Entry 5TI2 (X-ray diffraction, 1.65 A resolution); this record covers chain A.

== Chain A ==
Name: Bromodomain-containing protein 4
From: Homo sapiens
UniProt: O60885 (BRD4_HUMAN), isoform O60885-3; residue numbers follow UniProt; this construct covers 44-168
Sequence (127 residues; numbered 42 to 168; the number before each row is that of its first residue):
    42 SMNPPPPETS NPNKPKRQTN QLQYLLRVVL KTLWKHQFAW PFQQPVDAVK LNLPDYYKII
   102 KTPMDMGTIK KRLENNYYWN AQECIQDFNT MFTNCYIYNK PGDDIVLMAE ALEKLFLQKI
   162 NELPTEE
Construct notes: expression tag (42-43)
Swiss-Prot annotation at these positions:
  - site: N140 (Acetylated histone binding)
  - cross-link: K99 (Glycyl lysine isopeptide (Lys-Gly) (interchain with G-Cter in SUMO2))
  - natural variant: D145 (D145G: Found in a patient with a neurodevelopmental syndrome; uncertain significance)
  - mutagenesis: N140 (N140A: Abolishes binding to acetylated histones)
Ligand contacts: 7635936 (7CJ; 3-fluoro-N-[3-(2-oxopyrrolidin-1-yl)phenyl]benzene-1-sulfonamide): W81, P82, F83, V87, L92, L94, Y97, C136, Y139, N140, D145, I146, M149
Reported in the primary citation:
  - binding site for 7635936: L92, Y97, N140

== In short ==
Chain A binds 7635936. Curated annotation (UniProt) lists one mutagenesis site. The paper reports a binding
site for 7635936 at L92, Y97 and N140.
Chain A is Bromodomain-containing protein 4 (Homo sapiens); the structure, Crystal structure of the first
bromodomain of human BRD4 in complex with inhibitor 7635936, was determined by X-ray diffraction together with
5TI3, 5TI4, 5TI5, 5TI6 and 5TI7 from the same study.
